8BYL - chains B and C of the 4 polymer chains in the assembly; structure by electron microscopy, 3.50 A resolution.

# Chain B
Protein: S-phase kinase-associated protein 2
Organism: Homo sapiens
Reference sequence: Q13309 (SKP2_HUMAN); residues 2001-2424 here correspond to UniProt positions 1-424 (UniProt number = residue number - 2000)
Chain sequence (424 residues; row label = number of the first residue in the row):
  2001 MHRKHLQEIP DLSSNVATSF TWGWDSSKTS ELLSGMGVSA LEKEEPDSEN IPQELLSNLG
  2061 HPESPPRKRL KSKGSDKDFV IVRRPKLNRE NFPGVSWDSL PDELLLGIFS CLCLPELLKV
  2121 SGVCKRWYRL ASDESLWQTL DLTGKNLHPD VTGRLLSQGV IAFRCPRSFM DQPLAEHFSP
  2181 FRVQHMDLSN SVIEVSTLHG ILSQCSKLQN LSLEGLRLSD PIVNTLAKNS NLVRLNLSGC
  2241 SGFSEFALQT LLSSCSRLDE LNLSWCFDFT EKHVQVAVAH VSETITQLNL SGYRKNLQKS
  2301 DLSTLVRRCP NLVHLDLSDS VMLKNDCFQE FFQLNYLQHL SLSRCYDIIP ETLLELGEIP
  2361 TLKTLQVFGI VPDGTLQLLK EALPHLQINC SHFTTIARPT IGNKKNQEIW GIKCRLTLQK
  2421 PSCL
Not modelled in the structure: 2001-2092
Curated features (UniProtKB/Swiss-Prot):
  - region: Gly-2402 to Leu-2424 (Mediates interaction with IFI27)
  - motif: Arg-2067 to Lys-2073 (Nuclear localization signal)
  - modified residue: Ser-2064 (Phosphoserine), Lys-2068 (N6-acetyllysine), Lys-2071 (N6-acetyllysine), Ser-2072 (Phosphoserine), Ser-2075 (Phosphoserine), Ser-2179 (Phosphoserine)

# Chain C
Protein: Cyclin-dependent kinases regulatory subunit 1
Organism: Homo sapiens
Reference sequence: P61024 (CKS1_HUMAN); residues 3001-3079 here correspond to UniProt positions 1-79 (UniProt number = residue number - 3000)
Chain sequence (79 residues; numbered 3001 to 3079; the number before each row is that of its first residue):
  3001 MSHKQIYYSD KYDDEEFEYR HVMLPKDIAK LVPKTHLMSE SEWRNLGVQQ SQGWVHYMIH
  3061 EPEPHILLFR RPLPKKPKK
Not modelled in the structure: 3001-3004, 3074-3079

# Chain B / chain C interface
Pairs across the interface (28):
  Arg-2167(B) / Thr-3035(C)  hydrogen bond (side chain-backbone)
  Asn-2190(B) / Leu-3037(C)
  Glu-2214(B) / Leu-3037(C)
  Trp-2265(B) / Ser-3039(C)
  Trp-2265(B) / Glu-3040(C)
  Trp-2265(B) / Ser-3041(C)  hydrogen bond
  Ser-2291(B) / Ser-3041(C)  hydrogen bond
  Arg-2294(B) / Glu-3040(C)  salt bridge
  Arg-2294(B) / Gln-3052(C)
  Ser-2318(B) / Ser-3041(C)
  Asp-2319(B) / Ser-3041(C)
  Arg-2344(B) / Ser-3041(C)
  Arg-2344(B) / Arg-3044(C)
  Arg-2344(B) / Asn-3045(C)  hydrogen bond
  Phe-2368(B) / Asn-3045(C)
  His-2392(B) / Asn-3045(C)  hydrogen bond (backbone-side chain)
  Phe-2393(B) / Leu-3031(C)
  Phe-2393(B) / Pro-3033(C)
  Phe-2393(B) / Met-3038(C)  hydrophobic
  Phe-2393(B) / Glu-3042(C)
  Phe-2393(B) / Leu-3046(C)  hydrophobic
  Thr-2394(B) / Glu-3042(C)  hydrogen bond (backbone-side chain)
  Arg-2398(B) / His-3036(C)
  Arg-2398(B) / Leu-3037(C)
  Arg-2398(B) / Glu-3042(C)  salt bridge
  Thr-2400(B) / Thr-3035(C)  hydrogen bond (side chain-backbone)
  Gly-2402(B) / Thr-3035(C)
  Asn-2406(B) / Thr-3035(C)
Interface residues without a listed pair, chain B (20 interface residues in all): Ser-2238, Ile-2401, Lys-2405

# Summary
The interface between chain B and chain C involves 20 residues on one side and 14 on the other; the contacts
include 7 hydrogen bonds and 2 salt bridges. Polar contacts include Arg-2294(B)/Glu-3040(C),
Arg-2398(B)/Glu-3042(C) and Arg-2167(B)/Thr-3035(C).
Here chain B is S-phase kinase-associated protein 2 and chain C is Cyclin-dependent kinases regulatory subunit
1, both from Homo sapiens. Entry 8BYL (Cryo-EM structure of SKP1-SKP2-CKS1 from the SCFSKP2 E3 ligase complex)
was determined by electron microscopy (same publication as 8BYA and 8BZO).
